5EFT - chains B and F of the 8 polymer chains in the assembly; structure by X-ray diffraction, 2.50 A resolution.

[Chain B (and F)]
Protein: p9-1
Organism: Rice black-streaked dwarf virus 2
Notes: chain F of this document is another copy of the same molecule, construct and numbering; everything in this record applies to it too
UniProt: B6SCH3 (B6SCH3_9REOV); residue numbers follow UniProt; this construct covers 4-324
Amino-acid sequence (321 residues; numbered 4 to 324; the number before each row is that of its first residue):
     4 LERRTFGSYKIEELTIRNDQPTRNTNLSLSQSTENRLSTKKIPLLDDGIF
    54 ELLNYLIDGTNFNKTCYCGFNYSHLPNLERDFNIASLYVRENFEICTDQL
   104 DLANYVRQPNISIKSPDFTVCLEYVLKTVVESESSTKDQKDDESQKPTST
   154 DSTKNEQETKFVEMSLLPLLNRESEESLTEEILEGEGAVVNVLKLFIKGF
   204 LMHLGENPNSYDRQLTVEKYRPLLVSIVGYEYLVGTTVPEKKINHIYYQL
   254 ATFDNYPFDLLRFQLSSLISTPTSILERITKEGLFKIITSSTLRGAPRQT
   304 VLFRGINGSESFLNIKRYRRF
Not modelled in the structure: 20-42, 134-159, 177, 239-244, 293-302
Construct notes: conflict Thr162 (Lys in B6SCH3)

[Chain B / chain F interface]
Pairs across the interface (7):
  Asn64(B) - Phe73(F)
  Asn64(B) - Asn74(F)
  Asn66(B) - Glu209(F)
  Lys67(B) - Met205(F)
  Lys67(B) - Glu209(F)  salt bridge
  Asn86(B) - Phe73(F)
  Leu90(B) - Gly72(F)
Other interface residues (no listed pair), chain B (8 interface residues in all): Gly62, Arg83, Ile87
Other interface residues (no listed pair), chain F (7 interface residues in all): Leu4, Arg6

[In short]
8 residues of chain B and 7 residues of chain F are in contact, with 1 salt bridge. Its one salt-bridged
contact is Lys67(B)-Glu209(F).
Chain B and chain F are both p9-1 (Rice black-streaked dwarf virus 2); the structure, Structural Basis for
Specific Recognition of ssDNA by SRBSDV P9-1 Octamers, was determined by X-ray diffraction.
